Entry 5T4Q (electron microscopy, 8.53 A resolution (very low resolution: no residue pairs are listed; an interface is given only as per-side residue counts)); this record covers chains I and J of the 22 polymer chains in the assembly.

# Chain I (and J)
Protein: ATP synthase subunit b
From: Escherichia coli
Notes: chain J of this document is another copy of the same molecule, construct and numbering; everything in this record applies to it too
UniProtKB: P0ABA2 (ATPF_ECO57); numbering as in UniProt (aligned over 2-156)
Amino-acid sequence (155 residues; numbered 2 to 156; the number before each row is that of its first residue):
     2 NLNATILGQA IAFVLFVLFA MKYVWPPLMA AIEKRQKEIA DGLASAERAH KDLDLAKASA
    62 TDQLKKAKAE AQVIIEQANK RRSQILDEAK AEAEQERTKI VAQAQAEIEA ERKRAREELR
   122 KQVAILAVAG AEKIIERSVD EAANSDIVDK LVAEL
Sequence notes: conflict Ala-21 (Cys in P0ABA2)

# Chain I / chain J interface
At this resolution (9 A) residue pairs are not listed: 23 residues of chain I and 23 of chain J lie at the interface.

# Overview
The chain I/chain J interface involves 23 residues from each chain.
Chain I and chain J are both ATP synthase subunit b (Escherichia coli); the structure, Autoinhibited E. coli
ATP synthase state 3, was determined by electron microscopy (same publication as 5T4O and 5T4P).
